Entry 9EVZ (electron microscopy, 2.92 A resolution); this record covers chains F and I of the 8 polymer chains in the assembly.

== Chain F ==
Protein: Envelope glycoprotein gp41
From: Human immunodeficiency virus 1
Sequence (170 residues; row label = number of the first residue in the row):
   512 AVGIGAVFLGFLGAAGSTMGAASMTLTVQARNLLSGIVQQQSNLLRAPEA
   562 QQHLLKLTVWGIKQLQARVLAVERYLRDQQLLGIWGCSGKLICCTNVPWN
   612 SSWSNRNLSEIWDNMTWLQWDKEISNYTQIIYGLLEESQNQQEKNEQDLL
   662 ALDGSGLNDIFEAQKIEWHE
Unresolved in the structure: 512-521, 539-567, 664-681
Disulfide bonds: Cys598-Cys604
Covalent attachments: N-acetylglucosamine (NAG) linked to Asn637

== Chain I ==
Protein: Envelope glycoprotein gp120
From: Human immunodeficiency virus 1
Sequence (516 residues; each row starts with the number of its first residue; note: 13 numbers in that range are skipped by the numbering (no residue carries them; nothing is unmodelled there); a row labelled like 185A-185J holds insertion residues (185A, then the next letters in order); numbers below 1 keep their minus sign (Met-4 is residue -4)):
    -4 MDAMKRGLCCVLLLCGAVFVSPSQEIHARFRRGARAENLWVTVYYGVPVW
    46 KDAETTLFCASDAKAYETEKHNVWATHACVPTDPNPQEIHLENVTEEFNM
    96 WKNNMVEQMHTDIISLWDQSLKPCVKLTPLCVTLQCTNVTNNITDD
   150 MRGELKNCSFNMTTELRDKKQKVYSLFYRLDVVQIN
185A-185J ENQGNRSNNS
   188 NKEYRLINCNTSAITQACPKVSFEPIPIHYCAPAGFAILKCKDKKFNGTG
   238 PCPSVSTVQCTHGIKPVVSTQLLLNGSLAEEEVMIRSENITNNAKNILVQ
   288 FNTPVQINCTRPNNNTRKSIRI
   312 GPGQAFYATG
  321A D
   322 IIGDIRQAHCNVSKATWNETLGKVVKQLRKHFGNNTIIRFANSSGGDLEV
   372 TTHSFNCGGEFFYCNTSGLFNSTWIS
   399 NTSVQGSNSTGSNDSITLPCRIKQIINMWQRIGQAMYAPPIQGVIRCVSN
   449 ITGLILTRDGGSTNSTTETFRPGGGDMRDNWRSELYKYKVVKIEPLGVAP
   499 TRCKRRVVGRRRRRR
Unresolved in the structure: -4 to 32, 59-64, 185A-185J, 399-410, 505-513
Disulfide bonds: Cys54-Cys74, Cys119-Cys205, Cys126-Cys196, Cys131-Cys157, Cys228-Cys239, Cys296-Cys331, Cys378-Cys445, Cys385-Cys418
Covalent attachments: glycan linked to Asn88; N-acetylglucosamine (NAG) linked to Asn156, Asn160, Asn197, Asn234, Asn262, Asn276, Asn295, Asn301, Asn332, Asn339, Asn355, Asn363, Asn386, Asn392, Asn448

== How chain F and chain I interact ==
Contacting residue pairs (90; chain F residue first):
  Phe522(F) with Ile84(I)
  Leu523(F) with Pro43(I), hydrophobic; Trp45(I), hydrophobic; Leu86(I); Ile491(I), hydrophobic
  Ala525(F) with Pro43(I)
  Ala526(F) with Pro43(I), hydrophobic; Trp45(I), hydrophobic
  Gly527(F) with Glu87(I); Asn88(I); Val89(I)
  Leu537(F) with Tyr39(I), hydrophobic; Tyr40(I); Gly41(I); Val42(I), hydrophobic
  Thr569(F) with Gln114(I)
  Val570(F) with Ser110(I); Leu111(I), hydrophobic; Gln114(I)
  Trp571(F) with Cys54(I), hydrophobic; Ala70(I), hydrogen bond (side chain-backbone); Cys74(I); Asp107(I); Leu111(I), hydrophobic; Tyr217(I)
  Lys574(F) with Leu52(I), hydrogen bond (side chain-backbone); Gln103(I); Asp107(I), salt bridge
  Gln575(F) with Phe53(I); Val75(I)
  Gln577(F) with Thr51(I)
  Ala578(F) with Phe53(I), hydrophobic; Pro220(I), hydrophobic
  Leu581(F) with Thr50(I); Phe223(I), hydrophobic
  Ala582(F) with Ala221(I), hydrophobic
  Arg585(F) with Gly222(I), hydrogen bond (side chain-backbone); Phe223(I); Lys490(I); Ile491(I), hydrogen bond (side chain-backbone)
  Asp589(F) with Tyr40(I)
  Gln590(F) with Tyr40(I)
  Leu593(F) with Tyr40(I), hydrophobic
  Trp596(F) with Leu494(I), hydrophobic; Arg503(I), hydrogen bond (backbone-side chain)
  Gly597(F) with Arg503(I)
  Cys598(F) with Arg503(I)
  Leu602(F) with Val38(I); Tyr39(I); Tyr40(I), hydrogen bond (backbone-backbone)
  Ile603(F) with Thr37(I); Val38(I); Tyr39(I), hydrophobic
  Cys604(F) with Thr37(I); Val38(I), hydrogen bond (backbone-backbone); Arg503(I), hydrogen bond
  Cys605(F) with Cys501(I), hydrogen bond; Arg503(I), hydrogen bond (backbone-side chain)
  Thr606(F) with Val36(I), hydrogen bond (side chain-backbone); Val38(I); Arg503(I), hydrogen bond (backbone-backbone)
  Asn607(F) with Lys502(I)
  Val608(F) with Trp35(I); Val36(I), hydrogen bond (backbone-backbone)
  Pro609(F) with Leu34(I); Trp35(I)
  Trp610(F) with Leu34(I), hydrogen bond (backbone-backbone); Val36(I), hydrophobic; Pro498(I), hydrophobic
  Leu619(F) with Leu34(I), hydrophobic; Pro498(I); Arg500(I)
  Ile622(F) with Pro498(I), hydrophobic
  Trp623(F) with Tyr39(I); Ala497(I), hydrophobic; Pro498(I), hydrogen bond (side chain-backbone); Thr499(I)
  Trp628(F) with Val42(I); Pro43(I); Val44(I), hydrophobic
  Leu629(F) with Pro43(I); Val44(I), hydrophobic; Trp45(I)
  Trp631(F) with Val496(I), hydrogen bond (side chain-backbone); Pro498(I)
  Asp632(F) with Val44(I); Lys46(I)
  Ile635(F) with Val496(I), hydrophobic
  Gln650(F) with Arg503(I), hydrogen bond
  Gln653(F) with Arg503(I), hydrogen bond
Other interface residues (no listed pair), chain F (50 interface residues in all): Gly524, Met530, Ala533, Ser534, Leu568, Leu592, Trp614, Ile642, Tyr643
Other interface residues (no listed pair), chain I (53 interface residues in all): Ala73, Ile215, Thr244, Gln246, Pro493, Gly495

== Overview ==
50 residues of chain F face 53 of chain I across their interface; the contacts include 18 hydrogen bonds and 1
salt bridge. Among the polar pairs are Lys574(F)-Asp107(I), Trp571(F)-Ala70(I) and Lys574(F)-Leu52(I).
N-acetylglucosamine is covalently linked to Asn637(F).
Chain F is Envelope glycoprotein gp41 and chain I is Envelope glycoprotein gp120, both from Human
immunodeficiency virus 1; the structure, HIV-1 envelope glycoprotein (BG505 gp140 SOSIP.664) trimer in complex
with ELC07 broadly neutralizing antibody, was determined by electron microscopy.
